PDB entry 3IWD | X-ray diffraction, 1.90 A resolution | chains A and C of the 4 polymer chains in the assembly

== Chain A (and C) ==
Name: S-adenosylmethionine decarboxylase
Source organism: Thermotoga maritima
Notes: EC 4.1.1.50; chain C of this document is another copy of the same molecule, construct and numbering; everything in this record applies to it too
Reference sequence: Q9WZC3 (SPEH_THEMA); numbering as in UniProt (aligned over 64-130)
Amino-acid sequence (68 residues; numbered 63 to 130; the number before each row is that of its first residue):
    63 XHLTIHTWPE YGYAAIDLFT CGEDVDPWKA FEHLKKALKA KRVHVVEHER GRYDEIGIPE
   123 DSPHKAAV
Unresolved in the structure: 119-130
Modified / non-standard residues: PYR (pyruvic acid) at position 63
Construct notes: insertion (63)
Small-molecule neighbours: M2T (5'-deoxy-5'-(dimethyl-lambda~4~-sulfanyl)adenosine): H68, T69, W70, P71, E72
UniProt features mapped onto this chain:
  - active site: H68 (Proton acceptor), C83 (Proton donor)

== Interface between chain A and chain C ==
Pairs across the interface - 27 pairs, chain A then chain C:
  PYR_63(A) with H68(C)
  H64(A) with T66(C); H68(C), hydrogen bond
  T66(A) with H64(C)
  H68(A) with PYR_63(C); H64(C), hydrogen bond; F81(C)
  W70(A) with C83(C), hydrophobic
  Y75(A) with R112(C); G113(C), hydrogen bond (side chain-backbone); I118(C), hydrophobic
  A77(A) with F81(C), hydrophobic; R112(C)
  I78(A) with R112(C), hydrogen bond (backbone-side chain)
  D79(A) with R112(C), salt bridge
  F81(A) with H68(C); A77(C), hydrophobic
  C83(A) with W70(C), hydrophobic
  R104(A) with E117(C), salt bridge
  H110(A) with H110(C), hydrogen bond
  R112(A) with Y75(C); A77(C); I78(C), hydrogen bond (side chain-backbone); D79(C), salt bridge
  G113(A) with Y75(C), hydrogen bond (backbone-side chain)
  E117(A) with R104(C), salt bridge
  I118(A) with Y75(C), hydrophobic
Other interface residues (no listed pair), chain A (19 interface residues in all): Y73, V108
Other interface residues (no listed pair), chain C (19 interface residues in all): Y73, V108

== Summary ==
The chain A/chain C interface involves 19 residues from each chain, with 7 hydrogen bonds and 4 salt bridges.
Polar pairs include D79(A)-R112(C), R104(A)-E117(C) and H64(A)-H68(C). Ligands of chain A: compound M2T.
Curated annotation (UniProt) lists active-site residues H68(A) and C83(A) on chain A.
Both chains are S-adenosylmethionine decarboxylase (Thermotoga maritima). Entry 3IWD (T. maritima AdoMetDC
complex with 5'-Deoxy-5'-dimethyl thioadenosine) was determined by X-ray diffraction (same publication as 3IWB
and 3IWC).
